PDB entry 7R1F | electron microscopy, 2.58 A resolution | chains C and M of the 6 polymer chains in the assembly

[Chain C]
Molecule: Polymerase basic protein 2
From: Influenza B virus (B/Memphis/13/2003)
UniProt: Q5V8X3 (Q5V8X3_9INFB); residue numbers follow UniProt; this construct covers 1-770
Amino-acid sequence (798 residues; row label = number of the first residue in the row; numbers below 1 keep their minus sign (Gly-8 is residue -8)):
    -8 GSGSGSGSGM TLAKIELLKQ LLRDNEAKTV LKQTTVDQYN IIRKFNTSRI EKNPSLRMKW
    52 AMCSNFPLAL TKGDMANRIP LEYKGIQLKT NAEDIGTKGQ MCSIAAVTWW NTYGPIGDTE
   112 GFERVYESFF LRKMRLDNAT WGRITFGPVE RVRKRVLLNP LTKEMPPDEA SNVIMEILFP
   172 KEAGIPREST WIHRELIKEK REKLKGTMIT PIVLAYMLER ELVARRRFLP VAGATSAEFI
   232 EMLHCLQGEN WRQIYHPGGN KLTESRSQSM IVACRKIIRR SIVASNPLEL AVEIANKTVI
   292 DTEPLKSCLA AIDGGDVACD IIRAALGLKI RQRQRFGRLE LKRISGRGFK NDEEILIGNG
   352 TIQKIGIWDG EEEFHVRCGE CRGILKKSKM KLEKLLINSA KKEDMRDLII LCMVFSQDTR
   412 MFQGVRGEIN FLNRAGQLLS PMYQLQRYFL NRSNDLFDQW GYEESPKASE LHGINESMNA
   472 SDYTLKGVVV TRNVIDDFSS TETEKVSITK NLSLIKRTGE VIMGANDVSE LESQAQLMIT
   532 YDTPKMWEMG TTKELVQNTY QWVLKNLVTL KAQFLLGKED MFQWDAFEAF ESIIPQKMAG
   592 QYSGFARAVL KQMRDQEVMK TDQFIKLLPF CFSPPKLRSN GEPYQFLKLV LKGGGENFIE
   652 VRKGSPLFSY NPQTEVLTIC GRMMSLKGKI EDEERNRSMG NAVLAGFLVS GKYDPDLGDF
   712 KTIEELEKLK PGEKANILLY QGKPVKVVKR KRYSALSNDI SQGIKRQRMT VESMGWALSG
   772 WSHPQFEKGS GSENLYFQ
Unresolved in the structure: -8 to 0, 485-495, 741-789
Differences from the reference sequence: expression tag (-8 to 0, 771-789)
Small-molecule neighbours: 7-methyl-gpppa (GTA; p1-7-methylguanosine-P3-adenosine-5',5'-triphosphate): Gln259, Ile262, Arg266, Gly306, Asp307, Gln325, Arg326, Arg334, Lys341, Gly357, Trp359, Glu363, Phe365, Lys378, Phe406, Gln408, Ser431, Tyr434, Ser520, Leu522

[Chain M]
Molecule: mRNA
Sequence (20 nucleotides; each row starts with the number of its first residue):
     2 AUCUAUAAUA GCUUUCUCXX
Modified / non-standard residues: K1F ([(2R,3S,4R,5R)-5-(3-aminocarbonyl-2-oxidanylidene-pyrazin-1-yl)-3,4-bis(oxidanyl)oxolan-2-yl]methyl dihydrogen phosphate) at position 20; K1F ([(2R,3S,4R,5R)-5-(3-aminocarbonyl-2-oxidanylidene-pyrazin-1-yl)-3,4-bis(oxidanyl)oxolan-2-yl]methyl dihydrogen phosphate) at position 21
Covalent attachments: 7-methyl-gpppa (GTA) linked to A2
Bound ions: Mg2+: C17 (shared with 2 residues of chain B)

[Interface between chain C and chain M]
Contacting residue pairs (28; chain C residue first):
  Arg34(C) - A9(M)  sugar contact
  Lys35(C) - A9(M)  hydrogen bond to the phosphate
  Lys35(C) - U10(M)  salt bridge to the phosphate
  Ile41(C) - A11(M)  phosphate contact
  Ile41(C) - G12(M)  phosphate contact
  Lys43(C) - G12(M)  phosphate contact
  Pro45(C) - G12(M)  sugar contact
  Arg146(C) - U3(M)  hydrogen bond to the sugar
  Arg146(C) - C4(M)  phosphate contact
  Arg146(C) - U5(M)  base contact
  Arg146(C) - A6(M)  base contact
  Glu155(C) - U3(M)  base contact
  Pro158(C) - A6(M)  sugar contact
  Pro158(C) - U7(M)  sugar contact
  Asp159(C) - A6(M)  hydrogen bond to the sugar
  Tyr207(C) - A8(M)  hydrogen bond to the base
  Arg217(C) - U3(M)  hydrogen bond to the base
  Gln259(C) - A2(M)  phosphate contact
  Asn421(C) - U5(M)  phosphate contact
  Asn424(C) - C4(M)  hydrogen bond to the phosphate
  Leu430(C) - C4(M)  phosphate contact
  Ser431(C) - A2(M)  sugar contact
  Tyr434(C) - A2(M)  base contact
  Gln435(C) - A2(M)  sugar contact
  Gln435(C) - C4(M)  hydrogen bond to the sugar
  Arg438(C) - C4(M)  base contact
  Arg438(C) - U5(M)  sugar contact
  Ser524(C) - A2(M)  hydrogen bond to the phosphate
Other interface residues (no listed pair), chain C (25 interface residues in all): Glu42, Pro157, Gly328, Gln437, Leu522
Other interface residues (no listed pair), chain M (12 interface residues in all): C13

[Overview]
25 residues of chain C face 12 of chain M across their interface; the contacts include 8 hydrogen bonds and 1
salt bridge. Polar contacts include Tyr207(C)-A8(M), Arg217(C)-U3(M) and Arg146(C)-U3(M). Bound to chain C:
7-methyl-gpppa. 7-methyl-gpppa is covalently linked to A2(M).
Here chain C is Polymerase basic protein 2 (Influenza B virus (B/Memphis/13/2003)) and chain M is mRNA. Entry
7R1F (Early transcription elongation state of influenza B polymerase backtracked due to double incoproation of
nucleotide analogue ...) was determined by electron microscopy (same publication as 8BDR, 8BE0 and 8BF5).
